PDB entry 1BAI | X-ray diffraction, 2.40 A resolution | chains A and B

# Chain A (and B)
Molecule: Protease
Organism: Rous sarcoma virus
Notes: chain B of this document is another copy of the same molecule, construct and numbering; everything in this record applies to it too
Reference sequence: O92805 (O92805_9RETR); residues 1-124 here correspond to UniProt positions 578-701 (UniProt number = residue number + 577)
Amino-acid sequence (124 residues; numbered 1 to 124; the number before each row is that of its first residue):
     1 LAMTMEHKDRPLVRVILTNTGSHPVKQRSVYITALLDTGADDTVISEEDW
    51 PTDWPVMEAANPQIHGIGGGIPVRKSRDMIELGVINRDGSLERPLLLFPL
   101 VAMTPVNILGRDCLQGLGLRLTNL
Sequence notes: variant Thr38 (Ser615 in O92805), Asp42 (Ile619 in O92805), Val44 (Ile621 in O92805), Val73 (Met650 in O92805), Leu100 (Ala677 in O92805), Thr104 (Val681 in O92805), Asn107 (Ser684 in O92805); conflict Pro105 (Arg682 in O92805), Val106 (Gly683 in O92805)
Ligand contacts: Inhibitor analogues of CA-p2 (0Q4; N-[(2R)-2-({N~5~-[amino(iminio)methyl]-L-ornithyl-L-valyl}amino)-4-methylpentyl]-L-phenylalanyl-L-alpha-glutamyl-L-alanyl-L-norleucinamide): Arg10, Leu35, Asp37, Gly39, Ala40, Asp41, Asp42, Asn61, Gln63, Ile64, His65, Gly66, Ile67, Pro105, Val106, Ile108

# Chain A / chain B interface
Pairs across the interface (98):
  Leu1(A) - Thr122(B)  hydrogen bond (backbone-side chain)
  Leu1(A) - Asn123(B)  hydrogen bond (backbone-side chain)
  Leu1(A) - Leu124(B)
  Ala2(A) - Leu121(B)
  Ala2(A) - Leu124(B)  hydrophobic
  Met3(A) - Arg120(B)
  Met3(A) - Leu121(B)  hydrogen bond (backbone-backbone)
  Thr4(A) - Arg120(B)
  Met5(A) - Thr38(B)
  Met5(A) - Arg111(B)
  Met5(A) - Leu114(B)  hydrophobic
  Met5(A) - Gln115(B)
  Met5(A) - Leu119(B)  hydrogen bond (backbone-backbone)
  Met5(A) - Arg120(B)
  Glu6(A) - Arg111(B)  hydrogen bond (backbone-side chain)
  Glu6(A) - Gln115(B)  hydrogen bond
  His7(A) - Asp41(B)  salt bridge
  His7(A) - Asp42(B)  salt bridge
  His7(A) - Arg111(B)  hydrogen bond (backbone-side chain)
  His7(A) - Asp112(B)
  His7(A) - Gln115(B)  hydrogen bond (backbone-side chain)
  Lys8(A) - Arg111(B)
  Lys8(A) - Gln115(B)
  Asp9(A) - Arg111(B)  hydrogen bond (backbone-side chain)
  Arg10(A) - Asp41(B)  salt bridge
  Arg10(A) - Arg111(B)
  Pro11(A) - Thr38(B)
  Pro11(A) - Arg111(B)
  Leu35(A) - Gly39(B)
  Leu36(A) - Thr38(B)  hydrogen bond (backbone-side chain)
  Asp37(A) - Asp37(B)
  Asp37(A) - Thr38(B)
  Asp37(A) - Gly39(B)
  Thr38(A) - Met5(B)
  Thr38(A) - Pro11(B)
  Thr38(A) - Leu36(B)  hydrogen bond (side chain-backbone)
  Thr38(A) - Asp37(B)
  Thr38(A) - Thr38(B)  hydrogen bond (side chain-backbone)
  Gly39(A) - Leu35(B)
  Gly39(A) - Asp37(B)  hydrogen bond (backbone-side chain)
  Asp41(A) - His7(B)  hydrogen bond (backbone-side chain)
  Asp42(A) - His7(B)  salt bridge
  Gly66(A) - Ile67(B)  hydrogen bond (backbone-backbone)
  Ile67(A) - Ile64(B)  hydrophobic
  Ile67(A) - Gly66(B)
  Ile67(A) - Ile67(B)
  Ile67(A) - Ile71(B)
  Gly68(A) - Gly68(B)
  Gly68(A) - Gly69(B)
  Gly69(A) - Ile67(B)
  Gly69(A) - Gly68(B)
  Ile71(A) - Ile67(B)
  Ile71(A) - Gly68(B)
  Glu92(A) - Asn123(B)
  Thr104(A) - Ile67(B)
  Pro105(A) - Ile67(B)
  Arg111(A) - Glu6(B)  hydrogen bond (side chain-backbone)
  Arg111(A) - His7(B)  hydrogen bond (side chain-backbone)
  Arg111(A) - Arg10(B)
  Arg111(A) - Pro11(B)
  Asp112(A) - His7(B)
  Gln115(A) - Met5(B)
  Gln115(A) - Glu6(B)
  Gln115(A) - His7(B)  hydrogen bond (side chain-backbone)
  Leu117(A) - Asn123(B)
  Gly118(A) - Thr122(B)
  Gly118(A) - Asn123(B)
  Leu119(A) - Thr4(B)
  Leu119(A) - Met5(B)  hydrogen bond (backbone-backbone)
  Leu119(A) - Thr122(B)
  Leu119(A) - Asn123(B)
  Arg120(A) - Met3(B)
  Arg120(A) - Thr4(B)
  Arg120(A) - Met5(B)
  Arg120(A) - Leu121(B)
  Arg120(A) - Thr122(B)  hydrogen bond (backbone-backbone)
  Arg120(A) - Leu124(B)  hydrogen bond (side chain-backbone)
  Leu121(A) - Ala2(B)
  Leu121(A) - Met3(B)  hydrogen bond (backbone-backbone)
  Leu121(A) - Leu36(B)  hydrophobic
  Leu121(A) - Leu114(B)  hydrophobic
  Leu121(A) - Leu119(B)  hydrophobic
  Leu121(A) - Arg120(B)
  Leu121(A) - Leu121(B)  hydrophobic
  Thr122(A) - Leu1(B)  hydrogen bond (side chain-backbone)
  Thr122(A) - Ala2(B)
  Thr122(A) - Gly118(B)
  Thr122(A) - Leu119(B)
  Thr122(A) - Arg120(B)  hydrogen bond (backbone-backbone)
  Thr122(A) - Thr122(B)
  Asn123(A) - Leu1(B)  hydrogen bond (backbone-backbone)
  Asn123(A) - Glu92(B)  hydrogen bond
  Asn123(A) - Leu117(B)  hydrogen bond (side chain-backbone)
  Asn123(A) - Gly118(B)
  Asn123(A) - Leu119(B)
  Leu124(A) - Leu1(B)
  Leu124(A) - Ala2(B)  hydrophobic
  Leu124(A) - Arg120(B)  hydrogen bond (backbone-side chain)
Interface residues without a listed pair, chain A (40 interface residues in all): Ile64, His65, Leu114
Interface residues without a listed pair, chain B (40 interface residues in all): Lys8, Asp9, His65, Thr104, Pro105

# Summary
Chain A and chain B each contribute 40 residues to their interface; the contacts include 28 hydrogen bonds and
4 salt bridges. Polar contacts include His7(A)-Asp41(B), His7(A)-Asp42(B) and Arg10(A)-Asp41(B). Bound to
chain A: Inhibitor analogues of CA-p2.
Both chains are Protease (Rous sarcoma virus). Entry 1BAI (Crystal structure of Rous sarcoma virus protease in
complex with inhibitor) was determined by X-ray diffraction together with 1A94 from the same study.
